2PHX - chains A and B; structure by X-ray diffraction, 1.80 A resolution.

[Chain A (and B)]
Name: Lectin
From: Pterocarpus angolensis
Notes: chain B of this document is another copy of the same molecule, construct and numbering; everything in this record applies to it too
Reference sequence: Q8GSD2 (Q8GSD2_9FABA); residues 1-252 here correspond to UniProt positions 9-260 (UniProt number = residue number + 8)
Chain sequence (252 residues; each row starts with the number of its first residue):
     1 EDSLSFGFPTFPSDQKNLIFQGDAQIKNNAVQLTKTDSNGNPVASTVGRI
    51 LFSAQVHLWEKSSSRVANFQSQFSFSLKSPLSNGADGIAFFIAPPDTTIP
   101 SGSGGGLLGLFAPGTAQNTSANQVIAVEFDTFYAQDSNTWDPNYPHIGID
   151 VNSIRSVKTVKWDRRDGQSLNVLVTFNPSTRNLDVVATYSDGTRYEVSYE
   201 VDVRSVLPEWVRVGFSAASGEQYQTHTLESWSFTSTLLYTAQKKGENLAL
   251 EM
Unresolved in the structure: 241-252
Modified / non-standard residues: E1 (pyroglutamic acid; PCA)
Ion coordination: Mn2+: E128, D130, D141, H146; Ca2+: D130, F132, N138, D141
What the authors report for this chain:
  - binding site for alpha-D-mannopyranose: N83, D86, G106, D136, S137, N138, E221, Q222

[How chain A and chain B interact]
Pairs across the interface - 31 pairs, chain A then chain B:
  E1(A) - G7(B)
  E1(A) - F8(B)
  E1(A) - N17(B)
  D2(A) - G7(B)  hydrogen bond (backbone-backbone)
  D2(A) - P9(B)
  S3(A) - F6(B)
  S3(A) - G7(B)  hydrogen bond (backbone-backbone)
  L4(A) - S5(B)
  S5(A) - L4(B)
  S5(A) - S5(B)  hydrogen bond
  F6(A) - S3(B)
  G7(A) - E1(B)
  G7(A) - D2(B)  hydrogen bond (backbone-backbone)
  G7(A) - S3(B)  hydrogen bond (backbone-backbone)
  F8(A) - E1(B)
  P9(A) - D2(B)
  P12(A) - E60(B)
  D14(A) - W210(B)  hydrogen bond
  K16(A) - Q55(B)
  K16(A) - W210(B)
  N17(A) - E1(B)
  N17(A) - A54(B)
  N17(A) - Q55(B)  hydrogen bond (side chain-backbone)
  N17(A) - W210(B)
  A54(A) - N17(B)
  Q55(A) - K16(B)
  Q55(A) - N17(B)  hydrogen bond (backbone-side chain)
  E60(A) - P12(B)
  W210(A) - D14(B)  hydrogen bond
  W210(A) - K16(B)
  W210(A) - N17(B)
Also at the interface, not in a pair above, chain A (20 interface residues in all): Q15, F52, H57
Also at the interface, not in a pair above, chain B (20 interface residues in all): Q15, F52, H57

[Summary]
Chain A and chain B each contribute 20 residues to their interface, with 9 hydrogen bonds. Polar contacts
include S5(A)-S5(B), D14(A)-W210(B) and N17(A)-Q55(B). The Mn2+ site is built by E128(A), D130(A), D141(A) and
H146(A). D130(A), F132(A), N138(A) and D141(A) coordinate Ca2+. From the paper: a binding site for
alpha-D-mannopyranose at N83(A), D86(A) and G106(A) among others.
Both chains are Lectin (Pterocarpus angolensis). Entry 2PHX (Pterocarpus angolensis lectin (PAL) in complex
with Man-5) was determined by X-ray diffraction (same publication as 2PHF, 2PHR, 2PHT, 2PHU and 2PHW).
